Entry 6OWF (electron microscopy, 3.00 A resolution); this record covers chains K and T of the 180 polymer chains in the assembly.

Chain K (and T):
Protein: Microcompartments protein
From: Halothece sp. (strain PCC 7418)
Notes: chain T of this document is another copy of the same molecule, construct and numbering; everything in this record applies to it too
UniProtKB: K9YHS7 (K9YHS7_HALP7); residue numbers follow UniProt; this construct covers 1-113
Chain sequence (113 residues; numbered 1 to 113; the number before each row is that of its first residue):
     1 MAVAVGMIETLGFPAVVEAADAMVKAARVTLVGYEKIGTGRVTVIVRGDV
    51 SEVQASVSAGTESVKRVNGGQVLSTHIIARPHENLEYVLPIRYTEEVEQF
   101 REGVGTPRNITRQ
Disordered / not traced: 1, 102-113

Interface between chain K and chain T:
Residue-residue contacts (4):
  Lys25(K) with Lys25(T), hydrogen bond (backbone-side chain)
  Glu62(K) with Arg66(T)
  Arg66(K) with Glu62(T); Arg66(T)
Interface residues without a listed pair, chain K (6 interface residues in all): Ala26, Ala59, Ser63
Interface residues without a listed pair, chain T (6 interface residues in all): Ala26, Ala59, Ser63

Overview:
Chain K and chain T each contribute 6 residues to their interface, with 1 hydrogen bond. Its one
hydrogen-bonded contact is Lys25(K)-Lys25(T).
Chain K and chain T are both Microcompartments protein (Halothece sp. (strain PCC 7418)); the structure,
Structure of a synthetic beta-carboxysome shell, T=3, was determined by electron microscopy (same publication
as 6OWG).
